Entry 6MKN (X-ray diffraction, 3.46 A resolution); this record covers chains A and M of the 23 polymer chains in the assembly.

# Chain A
Molecule: 16S rRNA
From: Thermus thermophilus HB8
Sequence (1507 nucleotides; each row starts with the number of its first residue; note: 46 numbers in that range are skipped by the numbering (no residue carries them; nothing is unmodelled there); a row labelled like 190A-190L holds insertion residues (190A, then the next letters in order)):
     5 UGGAGAGUUUGAUCCUGGCUCAGGGUGAACGCUGGCGGCGUGCCUAAGAC
    55 AUGCAAGUCGUGCGGG
    73 CCGCGGGGUUUU
    88 ACUCCG
    95 UGGUC
   101 AGCGGCGGACGGGUGAGUAACGCGUGGGU
  129A G
   130 ACCUACCCGGAAGAGGGGGACAACCCGGGGAAACUCGGGCUAAUCCCCCA
   180 UGUGGACCCGC
190A-190L CCCUUGGGGUGU
   191 GUCCAAAGGGCUUU
   216 GCCCGCUUCCGGAUGGGCCCGCGUCCCAUCAGCUAGUUGGUGGGGUAAUG
   266 GCCCACCAAGGCGACGACGGGUAGCCGGUCUGAGAGGAUGGCCGGCCACA
   316 GGGGCACUGAGACACGGGCCCCACUCCUACGGGAGGCAGCAGUUAGGAAU
   366 CUUCCGCAAUGGGCGCAAGCCUGACGGAGCGACGCCGCUUGGAGGAAGAA
   416 GCCCUUCGGGGUGUAAACUCCUGAA
   442 CCCGGGACGAAACCCCCGACGA
   474 GGGGACUGACGGUACCGGG
   494 GUAAUAGCGCCGGCCAACUCCGUGCCAGCAGCCGCGGUAAUACGGAGGGC
   544 GCGAGCGUUACCCGGAUUCACUGGGCGUAAAGGGCGUGUAGGCGGCCUGG
   594 GGCGUCCCAUGUGAAAGACCACGGCUCAACCGUGGGGGAGCGUGGGAUAC
   644 GCUCAGGCUAGACGGUGGGAGAGGGUGGUGGAAUUCCCGGAGUAGCGGUG
   694 AAAUGCGCAGAUACCGGGAGGAACGCCGAUGGCGAAGGCAGCCACCUGGU
   744 CCACCCGUGACGCUGAGGCGCGAAAGCGUGGGGAGCAAACCGGAUUAGAU
   794 ACCCGGGUAGUCCACGCCCUAAACGAUGCGCGCUAGGUCUCUGGGUCU
   848 CCUGGGGGCCGAAGCUAACGCGUUAAGCGCGCCGCCUGGGGAGUACGGCC
   898 GCAAGGCUGAAACUCAAAGGAAUUGACGGGGGCCCGCACAAGCGGUGGAG
   948 CAUGUGGUUUAAUUCGAAGCAACGCGAAGAACCUUACCAGGCCUUGACAU
   998 GCUAGGAACCCGGGUGAAAGCCUGGGGUGCCCCGGGGAGCCCUAGCACAG
  1048 GUGCUGCAUGGCCGUCGUCAGCUCGUGCCGUGAGGUGUUGGGUUAAGUCC
  1098 CGCAACGAGCGCAACCCCCGCCGUUAGUUGCCAGCGGUUCGGCCGGGCAC
  1148 UCUAACGGGACUGCCCGCGAAA
  1171 GCGGGAGGAAGGAGGGGACGACGUCUGGUCAGCAUGGCCCUUACGGCCUG
  1221 GGCGACACACGUGCUACAAUGCCCACUACAAAGCGAUGCCACCCGGCAAC
  1271 GGGGAGCUAAUCGCAAAAAGGUGGGCCCAGUUCGGAUUGGGGUCUGCAAC
  1321 CCGACCCCAUGAAGCCGGAAUCGCUAGUAAUCGCGGAUCAGCAUGCCGCG
  1371 GUGAAUACGUUCCCGGGCCUUGUACACACCGCCCGUCACGCCAUGGGAGC
  1421 GGGCUCUACCCGAAGUCGCCGGG
  1446 AGCCUACGGG
  1459 CAGGCGCCGAGGGUAGGGCCCGUGACUGGGGCGAAGUCGUAACAAGGUAG
  1509 CUGUACCGGAAGGUGCGGCUGGAUCA
  1539 CUUUCU
Sequence notes: insertion (1540-1544)
Bound ions: Mg2+ site 1 near U14 (its only coordinating residue here); Mg2+ site 2 near G21 (its only coordinating residue here); Mg2+ site 3: C48, U49; Mg2+ site 4 near A53 (its only coordinating residue here); Mg2+ site 5: G70, U98; Mg2+ site 6 near G105 (its only coordinating residue here); Mg2+ site 7 near A109 (its only coordinating residue here); Mg2+ site 8: A116, G117, G289; Mg2+ site 9: G124, U125, G236; Mg2+ site 10: C174, C175; Mg2+ site 11 near A195 (its only coordinating residue here); Mg2+ site 12 near C352 (its only coordinating residue here); 34 more Mg2+ sites not listed
Residues lining bound ligands: paromomycin (PAR): G1405, U1406, C1407, A1408, C1409, C1490, G1491, A1492, A1493, G1494, U1495, C1496

# Chain M
Molecule: 30S ribosomal protein S13
From: Thermus thermophilus HB8
UniProtKB: P80377 (RS13_THET8); numbering as in UniProt (aligned over 1-126)
Amino-acid sequence (126 residues; row label = number of the first residue in the row):
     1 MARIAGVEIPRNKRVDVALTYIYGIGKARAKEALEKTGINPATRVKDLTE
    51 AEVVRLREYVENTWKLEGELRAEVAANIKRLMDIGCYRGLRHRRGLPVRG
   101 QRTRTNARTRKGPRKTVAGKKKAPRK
Unresolved in the structure: 1

# Interface between chain A and chain M
Pairs across the interface (97):
  A946(A) - Arg114(M)  salt bridge to the phosphate
  G947(A) - Arg108(M)  phosphate contact
  G947(A) - Thr109(M)  hydrogen bond to the phosphate
  C948(A) - Asn106(M)  base contact
  C948(A) - Ala107(M)  phosphate contact
  C948(A) - Arg108(M)  hydrogen bond to the phosphate
  C948(A) - Thr109(M)  hydrogen bond to the phosphate
  A949(A) - Gln101(M)  phosphate contact
  A949(A) - Asn106(M)  hydrogen bond to the phosphate
  U950(A) - Arg102(M)  salt bridge to the phosphate
  U950(A) - Thr105(M)  hydrogen bond to the base
  U950(A) - Asn106(M)  base contact
  G951(A) - Arg102(M)  salt bridge to the phosphate
  G951(A) - Thr105(M)  base contact
  U952(A) - Arg104(M)  base contact
  U952(A) - Thr105(M)  base contact
  U952(A) - Lys126(M)  hydrogen bond to the sugar
  G953(A) - Arg104(M)  salt bridge to the phosphate
  G953(A) - Pro124(M)  hydrogen bond to the sugar
  G953(A) - Arg125(M)  sugar contact
  G953(A) - Lys126(M)  sugar contact
  G954(A) - Arg104(M)  hydrogen bond to the base
  A969(A) - Lys126(M)  base contact
  C970(A) - Lys126(M)  base contact
  A1225(A) - Gln101(M)  phosphate contact
  A1225(A) - Arg102(M)  phosphate contact
  A1225(A) - Thr103(M)  hydrogen bond to the phosphate
  A1225(A) - Arg104(M)  hydrogen bond to the phosphate
  C1226(A) - Arg91(M)  salt bridge to the phosphate
  C1226(A) - Leu96(M)  phosphate contact
  C1226(A) - Thr103(M)  hydrogen bond to the sugar
  C1226(A) - Arg104(M)  base contact
  C1226(A) - Lys111(M)  sugar contact
  A1227(A) - Leu96(M)  phosphate contact
  A1227(A) - Lys111(M)  salt bridge to the phosphate
  A1227(A) - Lys115(M)  hydrogen bond to the phosphate
  A1227(A) - Val117(M)  base contact
  C1228(A) - Arg104(M)  hydrogen bond to the base
  C1228(A) - Arg108(M)  salt bridge to the phosphate
  C1228(A) - Lys111(M)  salt bridge to the phosphate
  C1228(A) - Pro113(M)  phosphate contact
  C1228(A) - Lys115(M)  salt bridge to the phosphate
  C1228(A) - Thr116(M)  phosphate contact
  C1228(A) - Val117(M)  hydrogen bond to the sugar
  A1229(A) - Arg104(M)  hydrogen bond to the base
  A1229(A) - Thr105(M)  base contact
  A1229(A) - Arg114(M)  salt bridge to the phosphate
  A1229(A) - Thr116(M)  hydrogen bond to the phosphate
  A1229(A) - Arg125(M)  sugar contact
  C1230(A) - Thr105(M)  base contact
  C1230(A) - Arg125(M)  sugar contact
  C1230(A) - Lys126(M)  sugar contact
  G1295(A) - Arg14(M)  hydrogen bond to the phosphate
  C1296(A) - Arg14(M)  salt bridge to the phosphate
  C1296(A) - Arg44(M)  salt bridge to the phosphate
  C1297(A) - Arg44(M)  salt bridge to the phosphate
  U1301(A) - Lys13(M)  hydrogen bond to the phosphate
  U1302(A) - Lys13(M)  salt bridge to the phosphate
  U1302(A) - Val17(M)  phosphate contact
  U1302(A) - Tyr21(M)  phosphate contact
  U1302(A) - Lys27(M)  sugar contact
  A1306(A) - Thr109(M)  hydrogen bond to the sugar
  U1307(A) - Gln101(M)  hydrogen bond to the phosphate
  U1307(A) - Thr109(M)  sugar contact
  U1307(A) - Arg110(M)  phosphate contact
  U1308(A) - Ile78(M)  sugar contact
  U1308(A) - His92(M)  hydrogen bond to the phosphate
  U1308(A) - Pro97(M)  phosphate contact
  U1308(A) - Val98(M)  hydrogen bond to the phosphate
  U1308(A) - Arg99(M)  phosphate contact
  U1308(A) - Gln101(M)  hydrogen bond to the phosphate
  U1308(A) - Arg110(M)  sugar contact
  G1309(A) - Val74(M)  sugar contact
  G1309(A) - Asn77(M)  hydrogen bond to the sugar
  G1309(A) - Ile78(M)  sugar contact
  G1309(A) - Leu81(M)  phosphate contact
  G1309(A) - Arg88(M)  salt bridge to the phosphate
  G1309(A) - His92(M)  salt bridge to the phosphate
  G1309(A) - Arg99(M)  salt bridge to the phosphate
  G1310(A) - Arg88(M)  salt bridge to the phosphate
  C1320(A) - Tyr87(M)  sugar contact
  C1321(A) - Tyr87(M)  sugar contact
  G1323(A) - Arg99(M)  phosphate contact
  G1323(A) - Gly100(M)  phosphate contact
  C1328(A) - Ala28(M)  phosphate contact
  C1328(A) - Arg29(M)  hydrogen bond to the sugar
  A1329(A) - Tyr23(M)  phosphate contact
  A1329(A) - Gly24(M)  phosphate contact
  A1329(A) - Ile25(M)  phosphate contact
  A1329(A) - Gly26(M)  hydrogen bond to the phosphate
  A1329(A) - Ala28(M)  phosphate contact
  A1329(A) - Arg29(M)  hydrogen bond to the phosphate
  A1329(A) - Leu70(M)  sugar contact
  U1330(A) - Ile22(M)  phosphate contact
  U1330(A) - Tyr23(M)  phosphate contact
  U1330(A) - Ile25(M)  hydrogen bond to the phosphate
  U1330(A) - Gly26(M)  phosphate contact
Also at the interface, not in a pair above, chain A (38 interface residues in all): U955, G1224, C1322, G1331, A1332
Also at the interface, not in a pair above, chain M (50 interface residues in all): Thr20, Arg80, Arg94, Lys120

# In short
The interface between chain A and chain M involves 38 residues on one side and 50 on the other, with 28
hydrogen bonds and 18 salt bridges. Among the polar pairs are U950(A)-Thr105(M), G954(A)-Arg104(M) and
C1228(A)-Arg104(M). Ligands of chain A: paromomycin.
Here chain A is 16S rRNA and chain M is 30S ribosomal protein S13, both from Thermus thermophilus HB8. Entry
6MKN (Structure of the Thermus thermophilus 30S ribosomal subunit complexed with an inosine (I34) modified
anticodon stem ...) was determined by X-ray diffraction, deposited together with 6DTI, 6MPF and 6MPI.
